PDB entry 9FA7 | electron microscopy, 4.00 A resolution | chains C and D of the 4 polymer chains in the assembly

Chain C:
Molecule: Integrator complex subunit 15
From: Homo sapiens
UniProt: Q96N11 (INT15_HUMAN); numbering as in UniProt (aligned over 1-449)
Amino-acid sequence (449 residues; numbered 1 to 449; the number before each row is that of its first residue):
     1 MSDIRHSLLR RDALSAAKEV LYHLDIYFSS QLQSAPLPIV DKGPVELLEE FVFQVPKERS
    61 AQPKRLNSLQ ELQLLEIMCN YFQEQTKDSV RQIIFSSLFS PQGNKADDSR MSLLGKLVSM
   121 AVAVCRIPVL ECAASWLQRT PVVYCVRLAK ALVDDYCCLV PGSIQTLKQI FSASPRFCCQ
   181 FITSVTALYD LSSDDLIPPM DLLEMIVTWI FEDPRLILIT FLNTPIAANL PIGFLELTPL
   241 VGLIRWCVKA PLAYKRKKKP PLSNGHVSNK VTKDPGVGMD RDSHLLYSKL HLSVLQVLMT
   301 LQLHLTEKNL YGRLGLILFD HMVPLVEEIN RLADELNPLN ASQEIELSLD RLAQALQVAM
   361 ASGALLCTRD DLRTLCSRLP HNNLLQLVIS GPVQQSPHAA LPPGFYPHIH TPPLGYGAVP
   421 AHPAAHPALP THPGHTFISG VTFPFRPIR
Not modelled in the structure: 53-66, 259-275, 392-449
Curated features (UniProtKB/Swiss-Prot):
  - mutagenesis: L69 to L72 (Abolished intraction with INTS5, leading to Impaired assembly of the integrator complex), M120 to V124 (Abolished intraction with INTS5, leading to Impaired assembly of the integrator complex), L384 to L387 (Abolished interaction with INTS10)

Chain D:
Molecule: Integrator complex subunit 10
From: Homo sapiens
UniProt: Q9NVR2 (INT10_HUMAN); numbering as in UniProt (aligned over 1-710)
Amino-acid sequence (710 residues; each row starts with the number of its first residue):
     1 MSAQGDCEFL VQRARELVPQ DLWAAKAWLI TARSLYPADF NIQYEMYTIE RNAERTATAG
    61 RLLYDMFVNF PDQPVVWREI SIITSALRND SQDKQTQFLR SLFETLPGRV QCEMLLKVTE
   121 QCFNTLERSE MLLLLLRRFP ETVVQHGVGL GEALLEAETI EEQESPVNCF RKLFVCDVLP
   181 LIINNHDVRL PANLLYKYLN KAAEFYINYV TRSTQIENQH QGAQDTSDLM SPSKRSSQKY
   241 IIEGLTEKSS QIVDPWERLF KILNVVGMRC EWQMDKGRRS YGDILHRMKD LCRYMNNFDS
   301 EAHAKYKNQV VYSTMLVFFK NAFQYVNSIQ PSLFQGPNAP SQVPLVLLED VSNVYGDVEI
   361 DRNKHIHKKR KLAEGREKTM SSDDEDCSAK GRNRHIVVNK AELANSTEVL ESFKLARESW
   421 ELLYSLEFLD KEFTRICLAW KTDTWLWLRI FLTDMIIYQG QYKKAIASLH HLAALQGSIS
   481 QPQITGQGTL EHQRALIQLA TCHFALGEYR MTCEKVLDLM CYMVLPIQDG GKSQEEPSKV
   541 KPKFRKGSDL KLLPCTSKAI MPYCLHLMLA CFKLRAFTDN RDDMALGHVI VLLQQEWPRG
   601 ENLFLKAVNK ICQQGNFQYE NFFNYVTNID MLEEFAYLRT QEGGKIHLEL LPNQGMLIKH
   661 HTVTRGITKG VKEDFRLAME RQVSRCGENL MVVLHRFCIN EKILLLQTLT
Not modelled in the structure: 89-93, 213-251, 273-278, 333-342, 356-392, 477-488, 546-547
Curated features (UniProtKB/Swiss-Prot):
  - modified residue (Phosphoserine): S231, S381, S382
  - cross-link: K464 (Glycyl lysine isopeptide (Lys-Gly) (interchain with G-Cter in SUMO2))
  - mutagenesis: W28 to L29 (Abolished interaction with INTS15), E633 to E634 (Abolished interaction with INTS13 and INTS14)

Chain C / chain D interface:
Pairs across the interface (16; chain C residue first):
  L285(C) with D21(D); W23(D)
  S288(C) with D21(D), hydrogen bond
  K289(C) with W23(D)
  L292(C) with W23(D), hydrophobic; K26(D); A27(D); I30(D), hydrophobic
  L295(C) with A27(D), hydrophobic
  E346(C) with R13(D), salt bridge
  D350(C) with W28(D)
  Q354(C) with A27(D); W28(D); T31(D)
  L384(C) with W28(D), hydrophobic
  L387(C) with D6(D)
Interface residues without a listed pair, chain C (14 interface residues in all): H291, Q357, V358, A361
Interface residues without a listed pair, chain D (11 interface residues in all): L10, S34

Overview:
14 residues of chain C and 11 residues of chain D are in contact, with 1 hydrogen bond and 1 salt bridge.
Polar contacts include E346(C)-R13(D) and S288(C)-D21(D). UniProt lists 13 mutagenesis sites on chain C; 4
mutagenesis sites on chain D.
Here chain C is Integrator complex subunit 15 and chain D is Integrator complex subunit 10, both from Homo
sapiens. Entry 9FA7 (Structure of the Integrator arm module containing subunits INTS10/13/14/15 (state 3)) was
determined by electron microscopy (same publication as 9EOC, 9EOF, 9EP1, 9EP4 and 9FA4).
